Entry 9LWX (X-ray diffraction, 2.29 A resolution); this record covers chain D.

[Chain D]
Protein: Filamin-A
Organism: Esselenichthys carli
UniProtKB: P21333 (FLNA_HUMAN); residues 2236-2329 here = UniProt positions 2236-2329
Amino-acid sequence (98 residues; row label = number of the first residue in the row):
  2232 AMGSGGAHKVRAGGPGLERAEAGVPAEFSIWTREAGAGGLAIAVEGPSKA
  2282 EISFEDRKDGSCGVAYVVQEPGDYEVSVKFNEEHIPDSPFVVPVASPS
Not modelled in the structure: 2329
Construct notes: expression tag (2232-2235)
UniProt features mapped onto this chain:
  - modified residue (Phosphoserine): Ser2284, Ser2327, Ser2329

[In short]
Chain D is Filamin-A (Esselenichthys carli); the structure, Crystal structure of the Filamin A repeat 21, was
determined by X-ray diffraction, deposited together with 9LXG.
